PDB entry 2QPO | X-ray diffraction, 1.95 A resolution | chains A and C of the 4 polymer chains in the assembly

== Chain A (and C) ==
Molecule: Thymidine kinase
Source organism: Thermotoga maritima
Notes: EC 2.7.1.21; chain C of this document is another copy of the same molecule, construct and numbering; everything in this record applies to it too
UniProt: Q9WYN2 (KITH_THEMA); residues 1-184 here = UniProt positions 1-184
Chain sequence (184 residues; each row starts with the number of its first residue):
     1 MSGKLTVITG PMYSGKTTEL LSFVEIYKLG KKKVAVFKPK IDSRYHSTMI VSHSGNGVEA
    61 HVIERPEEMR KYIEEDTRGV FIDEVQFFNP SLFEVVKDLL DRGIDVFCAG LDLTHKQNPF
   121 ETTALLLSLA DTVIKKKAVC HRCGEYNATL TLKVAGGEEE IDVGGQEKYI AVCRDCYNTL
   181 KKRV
Not modelled in the structure: 1, 40-59, 160-166, 182-184 (chain C: 1, 40-58, 155-167, 182-184)
Curated features (UniProtKB/Swiss-Prot):
  - active site: E84 (Proton acceptor)
  - binding site (ATP): G10 to T17, H53, D83 to Q86
  - binding site (substrate): H115, I161 to G164, Y169
  - binding site (Zn(2+)): C140, C143, C173, C176
  - mutagenesis: H53 (H53A: Reduced affinity for ATP), G55 (G55W: Reduced affinity for ATP), L129 (L129W: Reduced affinity for thymidine)
Bound ions: Zn2+: C140, C143, C173, C176
Reported in the primary citation:
  - self-association interface (contacts with another copy of this molecule): T18, S22
  - mutagenesis - T18A/S22A, H53A: unchanged catalytic activity
  - conformationally variable residues (order/disorder transition): K40 to V58
  - mutagenesis - T18C/S22C: decreased catalytic activity on oxidative conditions
  - mutagenesis - H53A: unchanged binding to ATP
  - mutagenesis - G55W (3-fold): decreased binding to ATP
  - mutagenesis - H53A: unchanged binding to thymidine
  - mutagenesis - L129W (6-fold): decreased binding to thymidine

== Chain A / chain C interface ==
Pairs across the interface (45; chain A residue first):
  S2(A) with R174(C); D175(C), hydrogen bond (backbone-side chain)
  F93(A) with L113(C), hydrophobic; Q117(C); P119(C)
  K97(A) with Q117(C), hydrogen bond (side chain-backbone)
  L100(A) with R174(C)
  D101(A) with R174(C), salt bridge; N178(C), hydrogen bond
  D112(A) with S128(C)
  L113(A) with S128(C)
  Q117(A) with F93(C); K97(C), hydrogen bond (backbone-side chain)
  P119(A) with F93(C), hydrophobic; L125(C), hydrophobic; S128(C)
  A124(A) with A124(C); S128(C)
  L125(A) with P119(C), hydrophobic
  L127(A) with L127(C); K135(C), hydrogen bond (backbone-side chain)
  S128(A) with D112(C); L113(C); P119(C); A124(C); L127(C); K135(C), hydrogen bond (backbone-side chain)
  L129(A) with R174(C)
  A130(A) with K135(C), hydrogen bond (backbone-side chain)
  D131(A) with K135(C); T149(C)
  V133(A) with V133(C), hydrophobic; K135(C)
  K135(A) with L127(C), hydrogen bond (side chain-backbone); S128(C), hydrogen bond (side chain-backbone); A130(C), hydrogen bond (side chain-backbone); D131(C)
  T149(A) with D131(C)
  R174(A) with S2(C); K97(C); L100(C); D101(C), salt bridge; L129(C)
  D175(A) with S2(C), hydrogen bond (side chain-backbone)
  N178(A) with D101(C), hydrogen bond
Also at the interface, not in a pair above, chain A (24 interface residues in all): G3, K116
Also at the interface, not in a pair above, chain C (24 interface residues in all): G3, K116

== Summary ==
Chain A and chain C each contribute 24 residues to their interface, with 12 hydrogen bonds and 2 salt bridges.
Polar contacts include D101(A)-R174(C), S2(A)-D175(C) and K97(A)-Q117(C). From the paper: T18C/S22C of chain A
reduce catalytic activity on oxidative conditions; conformational variability at K40(A); 5 substitutions were
tested in all.
Chain A and chain C are both Thymidine kinase (Thermotoga maritima); the structure, Thermotoga Maritima
Thymidine Kinase in the apo form, was determined by X-ray diffraction, deposited together with 2QQ0 and 2QQE.
